Entry 8QN3 (X-ray diffraction, 1.75 A resolution); this record covers chain A.

== Chain A ==
Protein: 12-oxophytodienoate reductase 3
Organism: Solanum lycopersicum
Notes: EC 1.3.1.42
Reference sequence: Q9FEW9 (OPR3_SOLLC); residues 1-396 here = UniProt positions 1-396
Amino-acid sequence (402 residues; each row starts with the number of its first residue; numbers below 1 keep their minus sign (His-5 is residue -5)):
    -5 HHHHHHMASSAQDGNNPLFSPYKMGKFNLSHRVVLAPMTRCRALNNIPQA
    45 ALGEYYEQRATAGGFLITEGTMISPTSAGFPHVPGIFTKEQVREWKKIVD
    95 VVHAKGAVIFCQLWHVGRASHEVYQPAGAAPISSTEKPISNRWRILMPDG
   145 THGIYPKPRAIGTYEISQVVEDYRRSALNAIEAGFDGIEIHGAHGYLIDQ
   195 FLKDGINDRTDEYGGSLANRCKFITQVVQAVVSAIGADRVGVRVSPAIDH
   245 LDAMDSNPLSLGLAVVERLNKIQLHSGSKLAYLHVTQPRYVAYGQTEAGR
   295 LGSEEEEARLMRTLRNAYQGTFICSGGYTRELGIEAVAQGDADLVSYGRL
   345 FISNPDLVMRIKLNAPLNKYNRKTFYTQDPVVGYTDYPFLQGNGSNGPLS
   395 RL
Not modelled in the structure: -5 to 9, 291-301, 385-396
Construct notes: expression tag (-5 to 0)
Ligand contacts:
  - FMN (flavin mononucleotide): Ala30, Pro31, Met32, Thr33, Glu63, Gly64, Gln106, Trp108, His185, His188, Arg237, Thr280, Ser319, Gly320, Gly321, Tyr322, Tyr341, Gly342, Arg343, Ile346, Phe369, Tyr370
  - NADH4 (WI6; 1,4,5,6-Tetrahydronicotinamide adenine dinucleotide): Thr33, Phe74, Trp108, His185, His188, Tyr190, Ile242, His244, Arg283, Arg366, Tyr370
UniProt features mapped onto this chain:
  - region: Gly342, Arg343 (FMN)
  - motif: Ser394 to Leu396 (Microbody targeting signal)
  - active site: Tyr190 (Proton donor)
  - binding site (FMN): Pro31 to Thr33, Gly64, Gln106, Arg237, Gly321, Gly342, Arg343
  - binding site (substrate): His185 to His188, Arg283

== Summary ==
Chain A binds flavin mononucleotide and NADH4. From UniProt: active-site residue Tyr190, 9 FMN-binding
residues and 5 substrate-binding residues.
Chain A is 12-oxophytodienoate reductase 3 (Solanum lycopersicum); the structure, OPR3 wildtype in complex
with NADH4, was determined by X-ray diffraction together with 8QMX from the same study.
